Entry 8ETW (electron microscopy, 2.64 A resolution); this record covers chains Q and U of the 10 polymer chains in the assembly.

== Chain Q ==
Molecule: Chromatin-remodeling ATPase INO80
Organism: Saccharomyces cerevisiae S288C
Notes: EC 3.6.4.-
Reference sequence: P53115 (INO80_YEAST); residue numbers follow UniProt; this construct covers 948-1432
Chain sequence (485 residues; row label = number of the first residue in the row):
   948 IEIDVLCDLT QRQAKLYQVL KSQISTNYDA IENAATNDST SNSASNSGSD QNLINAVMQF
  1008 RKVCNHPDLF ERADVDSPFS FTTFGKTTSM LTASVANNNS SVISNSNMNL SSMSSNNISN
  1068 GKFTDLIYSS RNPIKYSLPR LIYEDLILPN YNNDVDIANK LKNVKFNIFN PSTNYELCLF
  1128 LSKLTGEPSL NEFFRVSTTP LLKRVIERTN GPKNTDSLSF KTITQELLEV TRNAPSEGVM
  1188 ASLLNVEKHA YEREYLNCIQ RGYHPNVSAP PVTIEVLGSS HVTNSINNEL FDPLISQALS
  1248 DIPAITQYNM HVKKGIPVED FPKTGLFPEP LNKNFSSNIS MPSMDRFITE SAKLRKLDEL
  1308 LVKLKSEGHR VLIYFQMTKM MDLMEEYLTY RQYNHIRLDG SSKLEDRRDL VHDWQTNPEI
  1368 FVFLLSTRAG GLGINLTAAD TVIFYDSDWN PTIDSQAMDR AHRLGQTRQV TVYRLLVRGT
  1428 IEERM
Disordered / not traced: 986-998, 1037-1068, 1346-1355, 1375-1381, 1409-1413

== Chain U ==
Molecule: RuvB-like protein 2
Organism: Saccharomyces cerevisiae S288C
Notes: EC 3.6.4.12
Reference sequence: Q12464 (RUVB2_YEAST); numbering as in UniProt (aligned over 15-471)
Chain sequence (457 residues; row label = number of the first residue in the row):
    15 KSLSLIAAHS HITGLGLDEN LQPRPTSEGM VGQLQARRAA GVILKMVQNG TIAGRAVLVA
    75 GPPSTGKTAL AMGVSQSLGK DVPFTAIAGS EIFSLELSKT EALTQAFRKS IGIKIKEETE
   135 LIEGEVVEIQ IDRSITGGHK QGKLTIKTTD METIYELGNK MIDGLTKEKV LAGDVISIDK
   195 ASGKITKLGR SFARSRDYDA MGADTRFVQC PEGELQKRKT VVHTVSLHEI DVINSRTQGF
   255 LALFTGDTGE IRSEVRDQIN TKVAEWKEEG KAEIVPGVLF IDEVHMLDIE CFSFINRALE
   315 DEFAPIVMMA TNRGVSKTRG TNYKSPHGLP LDLLDRSIII TTKSYNEQEI KTILSIRAQE
   375 EEVELSSDAL DLLTKTGVET SLRYSSNLIS VAQQIAMKRK NNTVEVEDVK RAYLLFLDSA
   435 RSVKYVQENE SQYIDDQGNV QISIAKSADP DAMDTTE
Disordered / not traced: 210-219, 461-471
Ligand contacts: ADP (adenosine-5'-diphosphate): A22, H23, H25, I26, G43, M44, V45, Q47, P76, P77, S78, T79, G80, K81, T82, A83, Y359, I367, L396, R397

== Chain Q / chain U interface ==
Contacting residue pairs (40; chain Q residue first):
  G1032(Q) with E182(U); K183(U)
  K1033(Q) with K183(U); K201(U), hydrogen bond (backbone-side chain)
  T1034(Q) with K183(U)
  T1035(Q) with L185(U)
  I1074(Q) with K181(U)
  Y1075(Q) with K181(U)
  S1076(Q) with K181(U)
  R1078(Q) with K198(U)
  Y1083(Q) with E243(U), hydrogen bond; I247(U); F254(U), hydrophobic; L257(U)
  S1084(Q) with H237(U), hydrogen bond
  L1085(Q) with I247(U), hydrophobic
  P1086(Q) with I129(U), hydrophobic; E131(U); H237(U); V239(U)
  R1087(Q) with E131(U), hydrogen bond (backbone-side chain); E132(U), hydrogen bond (side chain-backbone); T133(U), hydrogen bond
  L1088(Q) with W280(U)
  D1092(Q) with K276(U), hydrogen bond (backbone-side chain); W280(U), hydrogen bond
  L1093(Q) with I244(U), hydrophobic; R250(U), hydrogen bond (backbone-side chain); I273(U), hydrophobic
  V1219(Q) with F254(U)
  I1221(Q) with F254(U), hydrophobic
  L1224(Q) with T133(U); D193(U)
  G1225(Q) with T133(U); D193(U); A195(U)
  S1226(Q) with A195(U); S196(U)
  S1227(Q) with A195(U), hydrogen bond (backbone-backbone)
  T1230(Q) with S196(U)
Other interface residues (no listed pair), chain Q (28 interface residues in all): D1072, I1081, I1089, I1094, V1223
Other interface residues (no listed pair), chain U (30 interface residues in all): T180, R204, N248, L255, F258, K285

== Summary ==
The interface between chain Q and chain U involves 28 residues on one side and 30 on the other; the contacts
include 10 hydrogen bonds. Polar pairs include K1033(Q)-K201(U), Y1083(Q)-E243(U) and S1084(Q)-H237(U). Chain
U binds ADP.
Chain Q is Chromatin-remodeling ATPase INO80 and chain U is RuvB-like protein 2, both from Saccharomyces
cerevisiae S288C; the structure, Class3 of INO80-Hexasome complex, was determined by electron microscopy,
deposited together with 8ETS, 8ETT, 8ETU, 8ETV, 8EU9, 8EUE, 8EUF and 8EUJ.
